8EU9 - chains S and U of the 10 polymer chains in the assembly; structure by electron microscopy, 3.48 A resolution.

Chain S:
Molecule: Chromatin-remodeling complex subunit IES6
From: Saccharomyces cerevisiae (strain ATCC 204508 / S288c)
UniProtKB: P32617 (IES6_YEAST); residues 28-162 here = UniProt positions 28-162
Sequence (135 residues; row label = number of the first residue in the row):
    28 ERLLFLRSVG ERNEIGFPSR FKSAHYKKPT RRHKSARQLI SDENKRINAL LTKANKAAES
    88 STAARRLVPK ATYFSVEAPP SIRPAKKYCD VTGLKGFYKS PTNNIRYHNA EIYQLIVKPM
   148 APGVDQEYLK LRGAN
Disordered / not traced: 43-46, 84-93

Chain U:
Molecule: RuvB-like protein 2
From: Saccharomyces cerevisiae (strain ATCC 204508 / S288c)
Notes: EC 3.6.4.12
UniProtKB: Q12464 (RUVB2_YEAST); numbering as in UniProt (aligned over 15-460)
Sequence (446 residues; row label = number of the first residue in the row):
    15 KSLSLIAAHS HITGLGLDEN LQPRPTSEGM VGQLQARRAA GVILKMVQNG TIAGRAVLVA
    75 GPPSTGKTAL AMGVSQSLGK DVPFTAIAGS EIFSLELSKT EALTQAFRKS IGIKIKEETE
   135 LIEGEVVEIQ IDRSITGGHK QGKLTIKTTD METIYELGNK MIDGLTKEKV LAGDVISIDK
   195 ASGKITKLGR SFARSRDYDA MGADTRFVQC PEGELQKRKT VVHTVSLHEI DVINSRTQGF
   255 LALFTGDTGE IRSEVRDQIN TKVAEWKEEG KAEIVPGVLF IDEVHMLDIE CFSFINRALE
   315 DEFAPIVMMA TNRGVSKTRG TNYKSPHGLP LDLLDRSIII TTKSYNEQEI KTILSIRAQE
   375 EEVELSSDAL DLLTKTGVET SLRYSSNLIS VAQQIAMKRK NNTVEVEDVK RAYLLFLDSA
   435 RSVKYVQENE SQYIDDQGNV QISIAK
Disordered / not traced: 210-219
Small-molecule neighbours: ADP (adenosine-5'-diphosphate): Ala22, His23, His25, Ile26, Gly43, Met44, Val45, Gln47, Pro76, Pro77, Ser78, Thr79, Gly80, Lys81, Thr82, Ala83, Tyr359, Ile367, Leu396, Arg397
Swiss-Prot annotation at these positions:
  - binding site (ATP): Gly75 to Thr82
  - mutagenesis: Gly75 (G75A: Lethal), Gly80 (G80A: Growth defect at 37 degrees Celsius), Lys81 (K81A: Defect in snoRNA accumulation. Growth defect at 37 degrees Celsius; K81E: Lethal; K81R: Growth defect at 37 degrees Celsius), Asp296 (D296N: Lethal), Glu297 (E297G: Lethal)

Interface between chain S and chain U:
Pairs across the interface (25):
  Phe124(S) with Tyr169(U); Gln230(U)
  Tyr125(S) with Met165(U), hydrophobic; Thr167(U); Tyr169(U); Glu228(U); Leu229(U), hydrogen bond (side chain-backbone); Gln230(U)
  Lys126(S) with Thr167(U), hydrogen bond (backbone-side chain); Ile168(U), hydrogen bond (backbone-backbone)
  Ser127(S) with Glu166(U)
  Pro128(S) with Thr159(U); Glu166(U); Thr167(U); Ile168(U), hydrophobic
  Tyr134(S) with Glu166(U), hydrogen bond (side chain-backbone); Thr167(U)
  Asn136(S) with Met165(U); Glu228(U)
  Ala137(S) with Asp164(U); Met165(U); Glu228(U)
  Tyr140(S) with Asp164(U); Glu166(U)
  Gln141(S) with Asp164(U)
Other interface residues (no listed pair), chain U (12 interface residues in all): Thr163, Glu170

Summary:
Chain S and chain U form an interface of 10 and 12 residues respectively; the contacts include 4 hydrogen
bonds. Among the polar pairs are Tyr125(S)-Leu229(U), Lys126(S)-Thr167(U) and Tyr134(S)-Glu166(U). Bound to
chain U: ADP.
Here chain S is Chromatin-remodeling complex subunit IES6 and chain U is RuvB-like protein 2, both from
Saccharomyces cerevisiae (strain ATCC 204508 / S288c). Entry 8EU9 (Class1 of the INO80-Nucleosome complex) was
determined by electron microscopy together with 8ETS, 8ETT, 8ETU, 8ETV, 8ETW, 8EUE, 8EUF and 8EUJ from the
same study.
